2HRT - chains A and B of the 3 polymer chains in the assembly; structure by X-ray diffraction, 3.00 A resolution.

== Chain A (and B) ==
Name: Acriflavine resistance protein B
From: Escherichia coli K12
Notes: chain B of this document is another copy of the same molecule, construct and numbering; everything in this record applies to it too
Reference sequence: P31224 (ACRB_ECOLI); numbering as in UniProt (aligned over 1-1049)
Amino-acid sequence (1057 residues; numbered 1 to 1057; the number before each row is that of its first residue):
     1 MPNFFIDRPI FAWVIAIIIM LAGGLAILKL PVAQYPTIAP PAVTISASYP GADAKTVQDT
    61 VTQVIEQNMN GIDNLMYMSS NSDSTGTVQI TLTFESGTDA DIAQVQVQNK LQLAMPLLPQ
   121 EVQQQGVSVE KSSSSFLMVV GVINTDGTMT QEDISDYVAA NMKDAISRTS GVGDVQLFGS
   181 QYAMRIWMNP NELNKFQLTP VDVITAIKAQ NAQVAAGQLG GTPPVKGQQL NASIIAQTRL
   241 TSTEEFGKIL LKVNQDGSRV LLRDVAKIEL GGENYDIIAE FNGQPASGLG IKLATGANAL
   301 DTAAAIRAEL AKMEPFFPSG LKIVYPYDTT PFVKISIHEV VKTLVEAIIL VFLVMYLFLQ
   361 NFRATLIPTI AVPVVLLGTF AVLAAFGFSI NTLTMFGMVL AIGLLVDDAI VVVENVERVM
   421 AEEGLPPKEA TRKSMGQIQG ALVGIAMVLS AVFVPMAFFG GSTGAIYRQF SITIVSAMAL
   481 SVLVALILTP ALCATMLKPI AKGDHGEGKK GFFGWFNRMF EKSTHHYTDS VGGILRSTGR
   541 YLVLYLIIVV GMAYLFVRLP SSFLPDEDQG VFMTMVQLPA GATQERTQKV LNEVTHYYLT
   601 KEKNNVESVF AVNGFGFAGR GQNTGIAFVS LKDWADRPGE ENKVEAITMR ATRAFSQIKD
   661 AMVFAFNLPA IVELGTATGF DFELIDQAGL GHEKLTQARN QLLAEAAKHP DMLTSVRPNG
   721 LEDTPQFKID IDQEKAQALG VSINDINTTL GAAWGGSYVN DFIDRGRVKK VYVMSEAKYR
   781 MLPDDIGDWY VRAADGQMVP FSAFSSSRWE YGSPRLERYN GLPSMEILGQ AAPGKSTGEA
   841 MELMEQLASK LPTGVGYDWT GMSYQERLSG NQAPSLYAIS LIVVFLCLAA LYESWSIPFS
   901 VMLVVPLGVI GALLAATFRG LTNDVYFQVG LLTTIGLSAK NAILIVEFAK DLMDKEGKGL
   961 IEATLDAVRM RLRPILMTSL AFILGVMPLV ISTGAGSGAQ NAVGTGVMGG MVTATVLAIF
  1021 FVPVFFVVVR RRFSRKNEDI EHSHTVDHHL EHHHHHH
Not modelled in the structure: 1, 1034-1057
Sequence notes: cloning artifact (1050-1051); expression tag (1052-1057)
Curated features (UniProtKB/Swiss-Prot):
  - mutagenesis: H526 (H526Y: Partially restores chloramphenicol resistance to an AcrZ G30R mutant)

== Interface between chain A and chain B ==
Pairs across the interface (123):
  R8(A) - E893(B)
  P9(A) - E893(B)
  I10(A) - A889(B)
  I10(A) - E893(B)  hydrogen bond (backbone-side chain)
  I10(A) - W895(B)
  F11(A) - A890(B)
  F11(A) - E893(B)
  V14(A) - L886(B)
  V14(A) - A890(B)
  I17(A) - L886(B)  hydrophobic
  D101(A) - D73(B)
  D101(A) - I102(B)
  D101(A) - Q106(B)
  V105(A) - V105(B)  hydrophobic
  Q108(A) - N109(B)
  Q108(A) - L113(B)
  L111(A) - L113(B)  hydrophobic
  Q112(A) - Q112(B)  hydrogen bond
  Q112(A) - L113(B)
  Q123(A) - P116(B)
  Q123(A) - L117(B)
  Q124(A) - L117(B)
  V127(A) - L113(B)
  V129(A) - K110(B)  hydrogen bond (backbone-side chain)
  K131(A) - D73(B)  salt bridge
  K131(A) - Q106(B)
  N161(A) - Q687(B)
  D164(A) - Q67(B)
  S167(A) - N70(B)  hydrogen bond
  S167(A) - G71(B)  hydrogen bond (backbone-backbone)
  R168(A) - M69(B)
  R168(A) - M78(B)
  R168(A) - N820(B)  hydrogen bond (side chain-backbone)
  S170(A) - D73(B)
  S170(A) - N74(B)  hydrogen bond (side chain-backbone)
  V172(A) - G71(B)
  A209(A) - Q733(B)
  Q210(A) - Q733(B)
  Q213(A) - T56(B)  hydrogen bond
  Q213(A) - D59(B)
  Q213(A) - T60(B)
  V214(A) - D53(B)
  V214(A) - T56(B)
  V214(A) - N747(B)
  A215(A) - Y49(B)  hydrophobic
  A215(A) - P50(B)
  A215(A) - G51(B)
  A215(A) - A52(B)
  A215(A) - G751(B)
  A216(A) - G51(B)  hydrogen bond (backbone-backbone)
  A216(A) - L750(B)
  A216(A) - W754(B)
  G217(A) - G51(B)  hydrogen bond (backbone-backbone)
  G217(A) - W754(B)
  G217(A) - G755(B)
  Q218(A) - S84(B)
  Q218(A) - W754(B)  hydrogen bond (backbone-backbone)
  L219(A) - F727(B)  hydrophobic
  L219(A) - W754(B)  hydrophobic
  L219(A) - M781(B)
  L219(A) - L782(B)
  L219(A) - P783(B)
  L219(A) - W809(B)  hydrophobic
  G220(A) - Q622(B)
  G220(A) - R780(B)
  G220(A) - M781(B)  hydrogen bond (backbone-backbone)
  G221(A) - R780(B)  hydrogen bond (backbone-side chain)
  T222(A) - Y275(B)  hydrogen bond (side chain-backbone)
  T222(A) - D276(B)
  T222(A) - Q584(B)
  T222(A) - R780(B)
  P223(A) - W187(B)
  P223(A) - Y275(B)
  P223(A) - A777(B)
  P223(A) - R780(B)  hydrogen bond (backbone-side chain)
  P224(A) - Q584(B)
  P224(A) - A777(B)
  P224(A) - M781(B)  hydrophobic
  V225(A) - A777(B)
  V225(A) - K778(B)
  V225(A) - M781(B)
  K226(A) - E585(B)
  G227(A) - E585(B)  hydrogen bond (backbone-side chain)
  Q228(A) - T583(B)  hydrogen bond (backbone-side chain)
  Q228(A) - E585(B)
  Q228(A) - M781(B)
  Q229(A) - T583(B)  hydrogen bond (backbone-side chain)
  L230(A) - T583(B)
  L230(A) - W809(B)  hydrophobic
  N231(A) - G581(B)
  N231(A) - Q622(B)  hydrogen bond
  A232(A) - P725(B)
  A232(A) - W809(B)  hydrophobic
  S233(A) - S84(B)
  S233(A) - Q726(B)
  S233(A) - F727(B)  hydrogen bond (backbone-backbone)
  I234(A) - F727(B)
  I234(A) - I729(B)  hydrophobic
  I234(A) - W754(B)  hydrophobic
  I235(A) - D53(B)
  I235(A) - Q726(B)
  I235(A) - F727(B)  hydrogen bond (backbone-backbone)
  I235(A) - K728(B)
  I235(A) - I729(B)  hydrogen bond (backbone-backbone)
  A236(A) - K728(B)  hydrogen bond (backbone-side chain)
  A236(A) - I729(B)
  Q237(A) - Q733(B)
  Q237(A) - N747(B)
  R239(A) - D59(B)
  R239(A) - T60(B)  hydrogen bond
  L250(A) - E734(B)
  L250(A) - Q737(B)
  R259(A) - E734(B)  salt bridge
  F316(A) - Q687(B)
  F316(A) - V855(B)
  F316(A) - G856(B)
  I763(A) - D59(B)
  G766(A) - Q63(B)
  R767(A) - Q63(B)
  R767(A) - Q67(B)  hydrogen bond
  V768(A) - D59(B)
  V768(A) - Q63(B)  hydrogen bond (backbone-side chain)
  V768(A) - Q67(B)
Also at the interface, not in a pair above, chain A (69 interface residues in all): D7, W13, I18, L21, Q104, M115, G126, S128, T238, L251, V253, R765
Also at the interface, not in a pair above, chain B (76 interface residues in all): K55, V64, I72, L75, A582, G689, M774, E810, G821, G854, I879, C887, S894

== In short ==
Chain A and chain B form an interface of 69 and 76 residues respectively; the contacts include 26 hydrogen
bonds and 2 salt bridges. Among the polar pairs are K131(A)-D73(B), R259(A)-E734(B) and I10(A)-E893(B).
UniProt lists one mutagenesis site on chain A.
Both chains are Acriflavine resistance protein B (Escherichia coli K12). Entry 2HRT (Asymmetric structure of
trimeric AcrB from Escherichia coli) was determined by X-ray diffraction (same publication as 2GIF).
